PDB entry 8HAN | electron microscopy, 4.20 A resolution (low resolution: residue-level contacts below are approximate; hydrogen-bond / salt-bridge calls are withheld) | chains B and I of the 11 polymer chains in the assembly

[Chain B]
Name: Histone H4
Organism: Homo sapiens
Sequence (102 residues; row label = number of the first residue in the row):
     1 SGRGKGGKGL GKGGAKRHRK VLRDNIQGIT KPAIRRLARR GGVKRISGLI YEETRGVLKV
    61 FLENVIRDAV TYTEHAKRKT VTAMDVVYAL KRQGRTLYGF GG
Not modelled in the structure: 1-10, 17-20
Modified residues: Lys-12 (N(6)-acetyllysine; ALY); Lys-16 (N(6)-acetyllysine; ALY)

[Chain I]
Molecule: 180-nt DNA strand
Organism: Homo sapiens
Sequence (180 nucleotides; row label = number of the first residue in the row):
     1 ATCCGTCCGT TACCGCCATC AATATCCACC TGCAGATTCT ACCAAAAGTG TATTTGGAAA
    61 CTGCTCCATC AAAAGGCATG TTCAGCTGAA TTCAGCTGAA CATGCCTTTT GATGGAGCAG
   121 TTTCCAAATA CACTTTTGGT AGAATCTGCA GGTGGATATT GATGGCGGTA ACGGACGGAT
Not modelled in the structure: 1-18, 166-180

[How chain B and chain I interact]
Contacting residue pairs (15; chain B residue first):
  Arg-35(B) / DG98(I)
  Arg-39(B) / DG98(I)
  Arg-45(B) / DC96(I)
  Arg-45(B) / DT97(I)
  Arg-45(B) / DG98(I)
  Ile-46(B) / DT97(I)
  Ile-46(B) / DG98(I)
  Ser-47(B) / DT97(I)
  Gly-48(B) / DT97(I)
  Arg-78(B) / DC118(I)
  Arg-78(B) / DA119(I)
  Lys-79(B) / DG117(I)
  Lys-79(B) / DC118(I)
  Thr-80(B) / DG117(I)
  Thr-80(B) / DC118(I)
Other interface residues (no listed pair), chain B (11 interface residues in all): Lys-44, Leu-49

[Overview]
11 residues of chain B and 6 residues of chain I are in contact.
Chain B is Histone H4 and chain I is a 180-nt DNA strand, both from Homo sapiens; the structure, Cryo-EM
structure of the CBP catalytic core bound to the H4K12acK16ac nucleosome, class 3, was determined by electron
microscopy, deposited together with 8HAG, 8HAH, 8HAI, 8HAJ, 8HAK, 8HAL and 8HAM.
